PDB entry 4ZHV | X-ray diffraction, 1.58 A resolution | chains A and B

# Chain A (and B)
Molecule: YfiB
Organism: Pseudomonas aeruginosa PAO1
Notes: chain B of this document is another copy of the same molecule, construct and numbering; everything in this record applies to it too
Reference sequence: Q9I4L6 (Q9I4L6_PSEAE); residues 1-168 here = UniProt positions 1-168
Chain sequence (168 residues; each row starts with the number of its first residue):
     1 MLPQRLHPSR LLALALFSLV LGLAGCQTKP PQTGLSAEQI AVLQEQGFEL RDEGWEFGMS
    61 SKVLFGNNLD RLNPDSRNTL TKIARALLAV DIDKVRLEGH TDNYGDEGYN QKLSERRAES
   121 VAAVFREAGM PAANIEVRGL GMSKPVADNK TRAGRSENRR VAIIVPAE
Disordered / not traced: 1-29 (chain B: 1-33, 168)
UniProt features mapped onto this chain:
  - lipidation: C26 (N-palmitoyl cysteine)
  - mutagenesis: L43 (L43P: Is predominantly a monomer. Shows a much higher peptidoglycan-binding affinity. Forms a stable complex with YfiR), F48 (F48S: Exists as a mixture of monomer and dimer in solution. Crystallizes as a dimer), W55 (W55L: Exists as a mixture of monomer and dimer in solution. Is predominantly a dimer. Crystallizes as a dimer), M59 (M59A: Weakens but does not abolish the interaction with YfiR), R96 (R96A: Weakens but does not abolish the interaction with YfiR), D102 (D102A: Cannot sequester YfiR at the outer membrane; when associated with A-105), G105 (G105A: Cannot sequester YfiR at the outer membrane; when associated with A-102)
Reported in the primary citation:
  - self-association interface (contacts with another copy of this molecule); pairs are residue here / residue on that copy: Q44-A37 (hydrogen bond), Q44-L35 (hydrogen bond), Q44-Q32 (hydrogen bond), L35, S36, A37, E38, I40, A41, L50, W55
  - conformationally variable residues: K29 to M59

# How chain A and chain B interact
Pairs across the interface (23):
  N67(A) - K112(B)  hydrogen bond (backbone-side chain)
  N67(A) - R116(B)
  N68(A) - D70(B)
  N68(A) - R116(B)  hydrogen bond
  L69(A) - L69(B)  hydrophobic
  L69(A) - D70(B)  hydrogen bond (backbone-side chain)
  L69(A) - K112(B)
  L69(A) - L113(B)  hydrophobic
  D70(A) - N68(B)
  D70(A) - L69(B)  hydrogen bond (side chain-backbone)
  D70(A) - D70(B)  hydrogen bond (side chain-backbone)
  D70(A) - R71(B)  hydrogen bond (side chain-backbone)
  R71(A) - D70(B)  hydrogen bond (backbone-side chain)
  R71(A) - R71(B)
  R71(A) - E119(B)
  R71(A) - S120(B)  hydrogen bond
  R71(A) - A123(B)
  Y109(A) - Y109(B)
  L113(A) - L69(B)  hydrophobic
  R116(A) - N67(B)
  R116(A) - N68(B)  hydrogen bond
  E119(A) - R71(B)
  S120(A) - R71(B)  hydrogen bond
Interface residues without a listed pair, chain A (12 interface residues in all): K112, A123

# Summary
The chain A/chain B interface involves 12 residues from each chain, with 10 hydrogen bonds. Among the polar
pairs are N67(A)-K112(B), N68(A)-R116(B) and L69(A)-D70(B). UniProt lists 7 mutagenesis sites on chain A. The
paper reports conformational variability at K29(A); a self-association interface involving L35(A), S36(A) and
A37(A) among others.
Chain A and chain B are both YfiB (Pseudomonas aeruginosa PAO1); the structure, Crystal structure of a
bacterial signalling protein, was determined by X-ray diffraction, deposited together with 4ZHU, 4ZHW and
4ZHY.
